Entry 8DWG (electron microscopy, 2.71 A resolution); this record covers chains B and C of the 6 polymer chains in the assembly.

== Chain B ==
Molecule: Gs-mini-Gq chimera
Source organism: Homo sapiens
Sequence (246 residues; numbered 1 to 246; the number before each row is that of its first residue):
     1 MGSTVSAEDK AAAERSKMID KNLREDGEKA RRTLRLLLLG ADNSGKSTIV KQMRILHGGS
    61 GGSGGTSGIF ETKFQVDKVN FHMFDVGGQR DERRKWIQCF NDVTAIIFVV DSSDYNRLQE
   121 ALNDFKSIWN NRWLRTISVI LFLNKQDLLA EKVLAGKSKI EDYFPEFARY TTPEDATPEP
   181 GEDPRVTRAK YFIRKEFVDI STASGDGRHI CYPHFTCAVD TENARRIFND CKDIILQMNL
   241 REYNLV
Not modelled in the structure: 1-4, 52-67, 88-92

== Chain C ==
Molecule: Guanine nucleotide-binding protein G(I)/G(S)/G(T) subunit beta-1
Source organism: Homo sapiens
UniProt: P62873 (GBB1_HUMAN); numbering as in UniProt (aligned over 2-340)
Sequence (345 residues; numbered -4 to 340; the number before each row is that of its first residue; numbers below 1 keep their minus sign (Gly-4 is residue -4)):
    -4 GPGSSGSELD QLRQEAEQLK NQIRDARKAC ADATLSQITN NIDPVGRIQM RTRRTLRGHL
    56 AKIYAMHWGT DSRLLVSASQ DGKLIIWDSY TTNKVHAIPL RSSWVMTCAY APSGNYVACG
   116 GLDNICSIYN LKTREGNVRV SRELAGHTGY LSCCRFLDDN QIVTSSGDTT CALWDIETGQ
   176 QTTTFTGHTG DVMSLSLAPD TRLFVSGACD ASAKLWDVRE GMCRQTFTGH ESDINAICFF
   236 PNGNAFATGS DDATCRLFDL RADQELMTYS HDNIICGITS VSFSKSGRLL LAGYDDFNCN
   296 VWDALKADRA GVLAGHDNRV SCLGVTDDGM AVATGSWDSF LKIWN
Not modelled in the structure: -4 to 2
Construct notes: expression tag (-4 to 1)
Curated features (UniProtKB/Swiss-Prot):
  - modified residue: Ser2 (N-acetylserine), His266 (Phosphohistidine)
  - natural variant: Leu30 (L30F: In MRD42; uncertain significance), Arg52 (R52G: In MRD42), Gly64 (G64V: In MRD42), Asp76 (D76E: In MRD42; D76G: In MRD42), Gly77 (G77S: In MRD42), Lys78 (K78R: In MRD42), Ile80 (I80N: In MRD42; I80T: In MRD42), His91 (H91R: In MRD42; uncertain significance), Ala92 (A92T: In MRD42), Pro94 (P94S: In MRD42), Leu95 (L95P: In MRD42), Arg96 (R96L: In MRD42), 5 further natural variant entries in UniProt

== How chain B and chain C interact ==
Pairs across the interface (36):
  Ala13(B) - Asn88(C)
  Arg15(B) - Val90(C)  hydrogen bond (side chain-backbone)
  Arg15(B) - His91(C)
  Ser16(B) - Asn88(C)
  Ser16(B) - Lys89(C)  hydrogen bond (side chain-backbone)
  Ile19(B) - Lys89(C)
  Ile19(B) - Ala92(C)  hydrophobic
  Asp20(B) - Lys89(C)  salt bridge
  Leu23(B) - Gly53(C)
  Leu23(B) - Leu55(C)
  Leu23(B) - Lys78(C)
  Leu23(B) - Ile80(C)  hydrophobic
  Leu23(B) - Lys89(C)
  Asp26(B) - Lys78(C)  salt bridge
  Gly27(B) - Leu55(C)
  Arg35(B) - Trp99(C)
  Gly68(B) - Leu117(C)
  Gly68(B) - Asn119(C)
  Ile69(B) - Leu117(C)  hydrophobic
  Phe84(B) - Trp99(C)
  Lys95(B) - Tyr145(C)
  Lys95(B) - Cys204(C)
  Lys95(B) - Asp228(C)  salt bridge
  Lys95(B) - Asn230(C)  hydrogen bond
  Lys95(B) - Asp246(C)  salt bridge
  Trp96(B) - Leu117(C)  hydrophobic
  Gln98(B) - Tyr59(C)  hydrogen bond (backbone-side chain)
  Cys99(B) - Tyr59(C)
  Cys99(B) - Trp99(C)
  Phe100(B) - Trp99(C)  hydrophobic
  Phe100(B) - Leu117(C)  hydrophobic
  Asn101(B) - Trp332(C)
  Asp102(B) - Lys57(C)
  Trp133(B) - Asp290(C)
  Trp133(B) - Arg314(C)
  Trp133(B) - Trp332(C)  hydrophobic
Other interface residues (no listed pair), chain B (21 interface residues in all): Ala12
Other interface residues (no listed pair), chain C (28 interface residues in all): Arg52, Gln75, Ser98, Met101, Asp186, Met188

== Summary ==
The interface between chain B and chain C involves 21 residues on one side and 28 on the other, with 4
hydrogen bonds and 4 salt bridges. Polar pairs include Asp20(B)-Lys89(C), Asp26(B)-Lys78(C) and
Lys95(B)-Asp228(C).
Chain B is Gs-mini-Gq chimera and chain C is Guanine nucleotide-binding protein G(I)/G(S)/G(T) subunit beta-1,
both from Homo sapiens; the structure, CryoEM structure of Gq-coupled MRGPRX1 with peptide ligand BAM8-22 and
positive allosteric modulator ML382, was determined by electron microscopy (same publication as 8DWC and
8DWH).
